4Y8J - chains D and E of the 34 polymer chains in the assembly; structure by X-ray diffraction, 2.70 A resolution.

# Chain D
Name: Proteasome subunit alpha type-5
Organism: Saccharomyces cerevisiae (strain ATCC 204508 / S288c)
Notes: EC 3.4.25.1
UniProtKB: P32379 (PSA5_YEAST); residues -7 to 252 here correspond to UniProt positions 1-260 (UniProt number = residue number + 8)
Chain sequence (260 residues; numbered -7 to 252; the number before each row is that of its first residue; numbers below 1 keep their minus sign (Met-7 is residue -7)):
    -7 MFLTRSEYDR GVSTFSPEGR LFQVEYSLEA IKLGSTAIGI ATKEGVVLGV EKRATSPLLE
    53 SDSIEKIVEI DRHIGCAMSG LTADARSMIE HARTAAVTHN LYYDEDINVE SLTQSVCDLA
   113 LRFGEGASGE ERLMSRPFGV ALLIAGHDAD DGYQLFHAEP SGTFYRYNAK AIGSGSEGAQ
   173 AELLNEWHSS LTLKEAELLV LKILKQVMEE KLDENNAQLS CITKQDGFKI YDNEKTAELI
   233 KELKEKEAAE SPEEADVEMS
Unresolved in the structure: -7 to 0, 118-124, 243-252

# Chain E
Name: Proteasome subunit alpha type-6
Organism: Saccharomyces cerevisiae (strain ATCC 204508 / S288c)
Notes: EC 3.4.25.1
UniProtKB: P40302 (PSA6_YEAST); residues 0-233 here correspond to UniProt positions 1-234 (UniProt number = residue number + 1)
Chain sequence (234 residues; row label = number of the first residue in the row; numbering starts at 0):
     0 MFRNNYDGDT VTFSPTGRLF QVEYALEAIK QGSVTVGLRS NTHAVLVALK RNADELSSYQ
    60 KKIIKCDEHM GLSLAGLAPD ARVLSNYLRQ QCNYSSLVFN RKLAVERAGH LLCDKAQKNT
   120 QSYGGRPYGV GLLIIGYDKS GAHLLEFQPS GNVTELYGTA IGARSQGAKT YLERTLDTFI
   180 KIDGNPDELI KAGVEAISQS LRDESLTVDN LSIAIVGKDT PFTIYDGEAV AKYI
Unresolved in the structure: 0-2
Curated features (UniProtKB/Swiss-Prot):
  - modified residue: Ser13 (Phosphoserine)
  - cross-link: Lys190 (Glycyl lysine isopeptide (Lys-Gly) (interchain with G-Cter in ubiquitin))

# How chain D and chain E interact
Contacting residue pairs (44; chain D residue first):
  Arg2(D) - Gly7(E)
  Ser5(D) - Arg125(E)
  Thr6(D) - Gly7(E)
  Thr6(D) - Gln20(E)
  Phe7(D) - Gln20(E)  hydrogen bond (backbone-side chain)
  Phe7(D) - Tyr23(E)
  Phe7(D) - Ala24(E)  hydrophobic
  Phe7(D) - Leu76(E)  hydrophobic
  Phe7(D) - Arg125(E)
  Phe7(D) - Pro126(E)
  Phe7(D) - Gly128(E)
  Ser8(D) - Tyr23(E)
  Pro9(D) - Tyr23(E)  hydrophobic
  Pro9(D) - Glu26(E)
  Glu10(D) - Gln30(E)
  Gly11(D) - Tyr23(E)
  Gly11(D) - Ala27(E)
  Leu13(D) - Arg125(E)
  Gln106(D) - Arg81(E)  hydrogen bond
  Asp110(D) - Arg81(E)  salt bridge
  Leu113(D) - Pro78(E)  hydrophobic
  Leu113(D) - Asp79(E)
  Leu113(D) - Arg125(E)
  Glu117(D) - Tyr122(E)
  Ser153(D) - Pro78(E)
  Gly154(D) - Pro78(E)
  Thr155(D) - Gln59(E)
  Phe156(D) - Gln59(E)
  Tyr157(D) - Arg50(E)
  Tyr157(D) - Ala52(E)
  Tyr157(D) - Ser56(E)
  Tyr157(D) - Ser57(E)
  Tyr157(D) - Gln59(E)
  Arg158(D) - Ser56(E)
  Arg158(D) - Ser57(E)  hydrogen bond (backbone-backbone)
  Tyr159(D) - Ala52(E)
  Tyr159(D) - Asp53(E)
  Tyr159(D) - Leu55(E)
  Tyr159(D) - Ser56(E)
  Asn160(D) - Leu55(E)  hydrogen bond (backbone-backbone)
  Ala161(D) - Leu55(E)
  Gln172(D) - Asp53(E)  hydrogen bond
  Gln172(D) - Leu55(E)
  Leu175(D) - Leu55(E)
Interface residues without a listed pair, chain D (26 interface residues in all): Gly3, Leu176
Interface residues without a listed pair, chain E (26 interface residues in all): Asp6, Asn51, Glu54, Gly123

# Overview
The chain D/chain E interface involves 26 residues from each chain; the contacts include 5 hydrogen bonds and
1 salt bridge. Polar pairs include Asp110(D)-Arg81(E), Phe7(D)-Gln20(E) and Gln106(D)-Arg81(E).
Here chain D is Proteasome subunit alpha type-5 and chain E is Proteasome subunit alpha type-6, both from
Saccharomyces cerevisiae (strain ATCC 204508 / S288c). Entry 4Y8J (Yeast 20S proteasome in complex with
Ac-LLL-ep) was determined by X-ray diffraction together with 4Y69, 4Y6A, 4Y6V, 4Y6Z, 4Y70, 4Y74 and 34 further
entries from the same study.
